Entry 7XG1 (electron microscopy, 3.30 A resolution); this record covers chains D and H of the 8 polymer chains in the assembly.

== Chain D ==
Name: Csf2
Source organism: Pseudomonas aeruginosa
Amino-acid sequence (348 residues; numbered 1 to 348; the number before each row is that of its first residue):
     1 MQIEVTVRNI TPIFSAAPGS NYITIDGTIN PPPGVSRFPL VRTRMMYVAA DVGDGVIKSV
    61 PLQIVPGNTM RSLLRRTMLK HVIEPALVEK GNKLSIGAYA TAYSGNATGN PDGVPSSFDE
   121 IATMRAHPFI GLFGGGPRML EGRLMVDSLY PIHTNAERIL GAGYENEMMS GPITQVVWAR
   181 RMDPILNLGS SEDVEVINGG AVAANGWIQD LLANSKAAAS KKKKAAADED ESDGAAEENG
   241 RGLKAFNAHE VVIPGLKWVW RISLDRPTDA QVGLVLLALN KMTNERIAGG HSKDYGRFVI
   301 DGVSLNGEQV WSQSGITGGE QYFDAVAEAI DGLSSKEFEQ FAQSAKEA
Disordered / not traced: 221-239, 346-348

== Chain H ==
Molecule: crRNA
Source organism: Pseudomonas aeruginosa
Sequence (61 nucleotides; row label = number of the first residue in the row):
     1 GUGAACGGUG GAGCAACACC UGAAGGAAGG CUUGAUGAGC GUGUUCCCCG CAUACGCGGG
    61 G
Disordered / not traced: 28-61

== How chain D and chain H interact ==
Pairs across the interface (38; chain D residue first):
  Ala16(D) with A15(H), base contact; A16(H), phosphate contact
  Pro18(D) with A15(H), base contact
  Pro66(D) with A15(H), phosphate contact
  Asn68(D) with C14(H), sugar contact; A15(H), hydrogen bond to the phosphate
  Thr69(D) with C14(H), hydrogen bond to the phosphate; A15(H), hydrogen bond to the phosphate
  Arg71(D) with G13(H), salt bridge to the phosphate
  Ser72(D) with C14(H), hydrogen bond to the phosphate
  Arg75(D) with G13(H), sugar contact
  Arg76(D) with C14(H), hydrogen bond to the base
  Ser104(D) with G13(H), hydrogen bond to the sugar
  Gly105(D) with A12(H), sugar contact
  Gly134(D) with A12(H), sugar contact
  Gly135(D) with A12(H), sugar contact
  Met139(D) with G11(H), base contact; A12(H), base contact
  Leu140(D) with G11(H), hydrogen bond to the sugar; A12(H), sugar contact
  Glu141(D) with G11(H), phosphate contact
  Gly142(D) with A12(H), phosphate contact
  Ala179(D) with C19(H), sugar contact; U21(H), phosphate contact
  Arg180(D) with C20(H), hydrogen bond to the sugar; U21(H), hydrogen bond to the base
  Arg181(D) with C19(H), base contact; C20(H), phosphate contact
  Met182(D) with C20(H), hydrogen bond to the phosphate
  Asn187(D) with C20(H), base contact
  Phe246(D) with U21(H), base contact
  Ala288(D) with A16(H), phosphate contact
  Gly289(D) with A16(H), phosphate contact
  Gly290(D) with C17(H), phosphate contact
  His291(D) with C17(H), phosphate contact; A18(H), phosphate contact
  Ser292(D) with A18(H), hydrogen bond to the phosphate; C19(H), hydrogen bond to the phosphate
Also at the interface, not in a pair above, chain D (33 interface residues in all): Ser15, Ala17, Arg44, Trp178, Lys293
Also at the interface, not in a pair above, chain H (12 interface residues in all): G22

== Overview ==
The interface between chain D and chain H involves 33 residues on one side and 12 on the other; the contacts
include 12 hydrogen bonds and 1 salt bridge. Polar contacts include Arg76(D)-C14(H), Arg180(D)-U21(H) and
Ser104(D)-G13(H).
Here chain D is Csf2 and chain H is crRNA, both from Pseudomonas aeruginosa. Entry 7XG1 (CryoEM structure of
type IV-A Csf-crRNA binary complex) was determined by electron microscopy, deposited together with 7XF1, 7XFZ,
7XG0, 7XG2, 7XG3 and 7XG4.
